PDB entry 8P6P | electron microscopy, 3.20 A resolution | chains 5 and S of the 26 polymer chains in the assembly

[Chain 5]
Molecule: 16S ribosomal RNA
From: Mycoplasmoides pneumoniae M129
Sequence (1520 nucleotides; row label = number of the first residue in the row):
     1 UUUUUCUGAG AGUUUGAUCC UGGCUCAGGA UUAACGCUGG CGGCAUGCCU AAUACAUGCA
    61 AGUCGAUCGA AAGUAGUAAU ACUUUAGAGG CGAACGGGUG AGUAACACGU AUCCAAUCUA
   121 CCUUAUAAUG GGGGAUAACU AGUUGAAAGA CUAGCUAAUA CCGCAUAAGA ACUUUGGUUC
   181 GCAUGAAUCA AAGUUGAAAG GACCUGCAAG GGUUCGUUAU UUGAUGAGGG UGCGCCAUAU
   241 CAGCUAGUUG GUGGGGUAAC GGCCUACCAA GGCAAUGACG UGUAGCUAUG CUGAGAAGUA
   301 GAAUAGCCAC AAUGGGACUG AGACACGGCC CAUACUCCUA CGGGAGGCAG CAGUAGGGAA
   361 UUUUUCACAA UGAGCGAAAG CUUGAUGGAG CAAUGCCGCG UGAACGAUGA AGGUCUUUAA
   421 GAUUGUAAAG UUCUUUUAUU UGGGAAGAAU GACUUUAGCA GGUAAUGGCU AGAGUUUGAC
   481 UGUACCAUUU UGAAUAAGUG ACGACUAACU AUGUGCCAGC AGUCXCGGUA AUACAUAGGU
   541 CGCAAGCGUU AUCCGGAUUU AUUGGGCGUA AAGCAAGCGC AGGCGGAUUG AAAAGUCUGG
   601 UGUUAAAGGC AGCUGCUUAA CAGUUGUAUG CAUUGGAAAC UAUUAAUCUA GAGUGUGGUA
   661 GGGAGUUUUG GAAUUUCAUG UGGAGCGGUG AAAUGCGUAG AUAUAUGAAG GAACACCAGU
   721 GGCGAAGGCG AAAACUUAGG CCAUUACUGA CGCUUAGGCU UGAAAGUGUG GGGAGCAAAU
   781 AGGAUUAGAU ACCCUAGUAG UCCACACCGU AAACGAUAGA UACUAGCUGU CGGGGCGAUC
   841 CCCUCGGUAG UGAAGUUAAC ACAUUAAGUA UCUCGCCUGG GUAGUACAUU CGCAAGAAUG
   901 AAACUCAAAC GGAAUUGACG GGGACCCGCA CAAGUGGUGG AGCAUGUUGC UUAAUUCGAC
   961 GGUACACGAA AAACCUUACC UAGACUUGAC AUCCUUGGCA AAAUUAUGGA AACAUAAUGG
  1021 AGGUUAACCG AGUGACAGGU GGUGCAUGGU UGUCGUCAGC UCGUGUCGUG AGAUGUUGGG
  1081 UUAAGUCCCG CAACGAGCGC AACCCUUAUC GUUAGUUACA UUGUCUAGCG AGACUGCUAA
  1141 UGCAAAUUGG AGGAAGGAAG GGAUGACGUC AAAUCAUCAU GCCCCUUAUG UCUAGGGCUG
  1201 CAAACGUGCU ACAAUGGCCA AUACAAACAG UCGCCAGCUU GUAAAAGUGA GCAAAUCUGU
  1261 AAAGUUGGUC UCAGUUCGGA UUGAGGGCUG CAAUUCGUCC UCAUGAAGUC GGAAUCACUA
  1321 GUAAUCGCGA AUCAGCUAUG UCGCGGUGAA UACGUUCUCG GGUCUUGUAC ACACXGXCCG
  1381 UCAAACUAUG AAAGCUGGUA AUAUUUAAAA ACGUGUUGCU AACCAUUAGG AAGCGCAUGU
  1441 CAAGGAUAGC ACCGGUGAUU GGAGUUAAGU CGUAACAAGG UACCCCUACG AGAACGUGGG
  1501 GGUGGAUCAC CUCCUUUCUA
Disordered / not traced: 1-4, 1512-1520
Differences from the reference sequence: conflict A1003 (G119315 in 26117688)
Modified positions: G7M (N7-methyl-guanosine-5'-monophosphate) at position 525, 5MC (5-methylcytidine-5'-monophosphate) at position 1375, B8T (4-methyl, cytidine-5'-monophosphate) at position 1377, MA6 (6N-dimethyladenosine-5'-monophoshate) at position 1493, MA6 (6N-dimethyladenosine-5'-monophoshate) at position 1494

[Chain S]
Name: 30S ribosomal protein S20
From: Mycoplasmoides pneumoniae M129
UniProtKB: P75237 (RS20_MYCPN); residues 1-87 here = UniProt positions 1-87
Sequence (87 residues; each row starts with the number of its first residue):
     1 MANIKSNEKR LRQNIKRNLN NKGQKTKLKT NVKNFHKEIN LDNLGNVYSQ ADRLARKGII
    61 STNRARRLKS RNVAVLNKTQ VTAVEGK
Disordered / not traced: 1, 81-87

[Chain 5 / chain S interface]
Residue-residue contacts (70; chain 5 residue first):
  G62(5) with Ile4(S), phosphate contact; Ser6(S), base contact
  A88(5) with Lys9(S), salt bridge to the phosphate; Arg12(S), salt bridge to the phosphate
  G89(5) with Lys9(S), hydrogen bond to the base; Gln13(S), hydrogen bond to the phosphate; Lys16(S), salt bridge to the phosphate
  G90(5) with Arg17(S), salt bridge to the phosphate
  C91(5) with Arg10(S), base contact
  G92(5) with Ser6(S), hydrogen bond to the base; Arg10(S), hydrogen bond to the base
  A93(5) with Asn7(S), base contact; Arg10(S), base contact
  A160(5) with Lys16(S), sugar contact
  G163(5) with Arg53(S), salt bridge to the phosphate
  C164(5) with Arg53(S), salt bridge to the phosphate
  A171(5) with Arg66(S), phosphate contact; Lys69(S), hydrogen bond to the sugar
  C172(5) with Tyr48(S), hydrogen bond to the sugar; Arg66(S), phosphate contact; Lys69(S), sugar contact; Ser70(S), hydrogen bond to the phosphate; Val73(S), sugar contact
  U173(5) with Val73(S), sugar contact
  U174(5) with Asn77(S), sugar contact
  U194(5) with Tyr48(S), base contact
  U195(5) with Gly45(S), sugar contact; Tyr48(S), hydrogen bond to the sugar; Ser49(S), hydrogen bond to the sugar; Asp52(S), hydrogen bond to the sugar
  G196(5) with Ser49(S), hydrogen bond to the phosphate; Asp52(S), sugar contact; Arg56(S), sugar contact
  A197(5) with Arg53(S), salt bridge to the phosphate; Arg56(S), salt bridge to the phosphate
  G255(5) with Arg71(S), salt bridge to the phosphate
  G256(5) with Arg64(S), salt bridge to the phosphate; Arg71(S), salt bridge to the phosphate
  U257(5) with Arg64(S), salt bridge to the phosphate; Arg67(S), salt bridge to the phosphate
  A258(5) with Ser61(S), phosphate contact; Asn63(S), phosphate contact; Arg67(S), phosphate contact
  A259(5) with Asn63(S), phosphate contact; Arg67(S), salt bridge to the phosphate
  C318(5) with Asn14(S), base contact; Asn18(S), sugar contact
  U319(5) with Asn14(S), sugar contact; Arg17(S), phosphate contact; Asn21(S), hydrogen bond to the phosphate
  G320(5) with Arg17(S), phosphate contact; Asn21(S), phosphate contact
  G327(5) with Ala2(S), phosphate contact
  G328(5) with Ala2(S), phosphate contact; Asn3(S), phosphate contact; Ile4(S), hydrogen bond to the phosphate; Asn7(S), hydrogen bond to the phosphate
  C329(5) with Asn3(S), phosphate contact
  G346(5) with Asn3(S), hydrogen bond to the phosphate
  G347(5) with Ala2(S), phosphate contact
  C1412(5) with Lys29(S), phosphate contact
  G1413(5) with Lys29(S), salt bridge to the phosphate
  U1414(5) with Lys33(S), salt bridge to the phosphate
  A1431(5) with Thr30(S), phosphate contact
  A1432(5) with Gly23(S), sugar contact; Thr26(S), phosphate contact; Thr30(S), hydrogen bond to the phosphate
  G1433(5) with Lys22(S), phosphate contact; Thr26(S), hydrogen bond to the phosphate
  C1434(5) with Lys22(S), phosphate contact
Also at the interface, not in a pair above, chain 5 (45 interface residues in all): G87, C118, C162, A198, A219, A1411, G1415
Also at the interface, not in a pair above, chain S (40 interface residues in all): Lys5, Leu11, Lys27, Lys57

[Summary]
Chain 5 and chain S form an interface of 45 and 40 residues respectively; the contacts include 17 hydrogen
bonds and 16 salt bridges. Among the polar pairs are G89(5)-Lys9(S), G92(5)-Ser6(S) and G92(5)-Arg10(S).
Here chain 5 is 16S ribosomal RNA and chain S is 30S ribosomal protein S20, both from Mycoplasmoides
pneumoniae M129. Entry 8P6P (Mycoplasma pneumoniae small ribosomal subunit in chloramphenicol-treated cells)
was determined by electron microscopy (same publication as 8P7X, 8P7Y, 8P8B, 8P8V and 8P8W).
